PDB entry 2NQH | X-ray diffraction, 1.10 A resolution | chain A

# Chain A
Molecule: Endonuclease 4
From: Escherichia coli
Notes: EC 3.1.21.2
UniProtKB: P0A6C1 (END4_ECOLI); residues 1-285 here = UniProt positions 1-285
Amino-acid sequence (285 residues; numbered 1 to 285; the number before each row is that of its first residue):
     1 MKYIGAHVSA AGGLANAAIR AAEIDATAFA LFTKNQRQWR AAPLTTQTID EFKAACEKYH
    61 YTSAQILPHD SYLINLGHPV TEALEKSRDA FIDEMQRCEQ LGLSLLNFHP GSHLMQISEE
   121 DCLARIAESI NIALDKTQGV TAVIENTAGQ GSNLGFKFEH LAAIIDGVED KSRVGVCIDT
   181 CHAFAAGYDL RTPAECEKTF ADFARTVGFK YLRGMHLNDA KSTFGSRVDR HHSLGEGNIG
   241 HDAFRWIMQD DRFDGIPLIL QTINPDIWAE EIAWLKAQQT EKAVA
Unresolved in the structure: 280-285
Sequence notes: engineered mutation Q261 (Glu in P0A6C1)
UniProt features mapped onto this chain:
  - binding site (Zn(2+)): H69, H109, E145, D179, H182, H216, D229, H231
Bound ions: Zn2+ site 1: H69, H109, E145 (together with phosphate ion); Zn2+ site 2: E145, D179, H216, Q261 (together with phosphate ion); Zn2+ site 3: H182, D229, H231 (together with phosphate ion)

# Summary
H69, H109 and E145 form the Zn2+ site 1. The Zn2+ site 2 is built by E145, D179, H216 and Q261. Curated
annotation (UniProt) lists 8 Zn2+-binding residues.
Chain A is Endonuclease 4 (Escherichia coli); the structure, High Resolution crystal structure of Escherichia
coli endonuclease IV (Endo IV) E261Q mutant, was determined by X-ray diffraction, deposited together with
2NQJ.
